Entry 4WU8 (X-ray diffraction, 2.45 A resolution); this record covers chains J and B of the 10 polymer chains in the assembly.

# Chain J
Molecule: 145-nt DNA strand
Sequence (145 nucleotides; numbered -72 to 72; the number before each row is that of its first residue; numbers below 1 keep their minus sign (DA-72 is residue -72)):
   -72 ATCAATATCCACCTGCAGATACTACCAAAAGTGTATTTGGAAACTGCTCC
   -22 ATCAAAAGGCATGTTCAGCTGATTCAGCTGAACATGCCTTTTGATGGAGC
    28 AGTTTCCAAATACACTTTTGGTAGTATCTGCAGGTGGATATTGAT
Bound ions: Pt ion near DG-14 (its only coordinating residue here)
Small-molecule neighbours:
  - CX3 ([2-(3-{bis[2-(amino-kappaN)ethyl]amino-kappaN}propyl)-1H-benzo[de]isoquinoline-1,3(2H)-dionato(2-)]platinum(1+)), molecule 1: DA-17, DA-16, DG-15, DG-14, DC-13
  - CX3, molecule 2: DG13, DC14, DC15

# Chain B
Protein: Histone H4
From: Xenopus laevis
Reference sequence: P62799 (H4_XENLA); residues 1-102 here correspond to UniProt positions 2-103 (UniProt number = residue number + 1)
Amino-acid sequence (102 residues; each row starts with the number of its first residue):
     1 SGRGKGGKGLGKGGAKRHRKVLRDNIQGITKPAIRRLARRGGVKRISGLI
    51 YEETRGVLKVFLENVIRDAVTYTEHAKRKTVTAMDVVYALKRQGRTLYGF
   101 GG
Not modelled in the structure: 1-20
UniProt features mapped onto this chain:
  - DNA-binding region: Lys16 to Lys20
  - modified residue: Ser1 (N-acetylserine), Arg3 (Asymmetric dimethylarginine), Lys5 (N6-(2-hydroxyisobutyryl)lysine), Lys8 (N6-(2-hydroxyisobutyryl)lysine), Lys12 (N6-(2-hydroxyisobutyryl)lysine), Lys16 (N6-(2-hydroxyisobutyryl)lysine), Lys20 (N6,N6,N6-trimethyllysine), Lys31 (N6-(2-hydroxyisobutyryl)lysine), Lys44 (N6-(2-hydroxyisobutyryl)lysine), Ser47 (Phosphoserine), Tyr51 (Phosphotyrosine), Lys59 (N6-(2-hydroxyisobutyryl)lysine), Lys77 (N6-(2-hydroxyisobutyryl)lysine), Lys79 (N6-(2-hydroxyisobutyryl)lysine), Tyr88 (Phosphotyrosine), Lys91 (N6-(2-hydroxyisobutyryl)lysine)
  - cross-link (Glycyl lysine isopeptide (Lys-Gly)): Lys31 (interchain with G-Cter in UFM1), Lys91 (interchain with G-Cter in ubiquitin)

# Chain J / chain B interface
Residue-residue contacts (13):
  DG7(J) - Arg45(B)  hydrogen bond to the sugar
  DG7(J) - Ile46(B)  sugar contact
  DG7(J) - Ser47(B)  sugar contact
  DG7(J) - Gly48(B)  hydrogen bond to the phosphate
  DA8(J) - Arg35(B)  salt bridge to the phosphate
  DA8(J) - Arg45(B)  phosphate contact
  DA8(J) - Ile46(B)  hydrogen bond to the phosphate
  DT16(J) - Val21(B)  phosphate contact
  DG26(J) - Lys79(B)  phosphate contact
  DG26(J) - Thr80(B)  phosphate contact
  DC27(J) - Arg78(B)  phosphate contact
  DC27(J) - Lys79(B)  hydrogen bond to the phosphate
  DC27(J) - Thr80(B)  hydrogen bond to the phosphate
Other interface residues (no listed pair), chain J (6 interface residues in all): DT6
Other interface residues (no listed pair), chain B (11 interface residues in all): Lys44, Lys77

# Overview
Chain J and chain B form an interface of 6 and 11 residues respectively; the contacts include 5 hydrogen bonds
and 1 salt bridge. Polar contacts include DG7(J)-Arg45(B), DG7(J)-Gly48(B) and DA8(J)-Ile46(B). Bound to chain
J: compound CX3. UniProt lists a DNA-binding region on chain B.
Chain J is a 145-nt DNA strand and chain B is Histone H4 (Xenopus laevis); the structure, Structure of
trPtNAP-NCP145, was determined by X-ray diffraction, deposited together with 4WU9.
